Entry 8APC (electron microscopy, 3.50 A resolution); this record covers chains f and r of the 42 polymer chains in the assembly.

# Chain f
Protein: subunit-f
From: Trypanosoma brucei brucei
UniProtKB: Q57ZE2 (Q57ZE2_TRYB2); residues 1-145 here = UniProt positions 1-145
Amino-acid sequence (145 residues; each row starts with the number of its first residue):
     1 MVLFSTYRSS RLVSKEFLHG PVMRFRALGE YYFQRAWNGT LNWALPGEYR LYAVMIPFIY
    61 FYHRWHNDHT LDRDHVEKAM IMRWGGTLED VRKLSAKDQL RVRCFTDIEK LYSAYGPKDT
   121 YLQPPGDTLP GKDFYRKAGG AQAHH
Disordered / not traced: 1, 137-145
Ligand contacts:
  - 1,2-Distearoyl-sn-glycerophosphoethanolamine (3PE): Val2, Leu3, Phe4, Ser5, Ser10, Leu12
  - 1,2-diacyl-sn-glycero-3-phosphocholine (PC1), molecule 1: Ala44, Leu45, Pro46, Leu51, Tyr52, Met55, Ile56, Pro57, Tyr60, Phe61, Arg64
  - 1,2-diacyl-sn-glycero-3-phosphocholine (PC1), molecule 2: Trp65, Asp68, His69

# Chain r
Protein: ATPEG4
From: Trypanosoma brucei brucei
Amino-acid sequence (62 residues; row label = number of the first residue in the row):
     1 MLLGGFVPRR FSQFNRDPCW MFFIFSVGFW LGEYPAMMIK YNARDLVYDP HRYVWSHHDD
    61 HH
Ligand contacts:
  - 1,2-Distearoyl-sn-glycerophosphoethanolamine (3PE): Pro35, Met38, Ile39, Asn42, Ala43, Arg44, Leu46
  - 1,2-diacyl-sn-glycero-3-phosphocholine (PC1), molecule 1: Leu2, Phe23, Ser26, Trp30, Glu33, Tyr34, Met37
  - 1,2-diacyl-sn-glycero-3-phosphocholine (PC1), molecule 2: Pro18, Met21, Phe22, Phe25

# Interface between chain f and chain r
Residue-residue contacts (72; chain f residue first):
  Trp37(f) - Leu3(r)
  Trp37(f) - Gly4(r)
  Gly39(f) - Met1(r)
  Gly39(f) - Leu3(r)
  Leu45(f) - Met1(r)  hydrogen bond (backbone-backbone)
  Pro46(f) - Met1(r)  hydrogen bond (backbone-backbone)
  Pro46(f) - Leu2(r)
  Gly47(f) - Met1(r)
  Gly47(f) - Leu2(r)
  Gly47(f) - Leu3(r)  hydrogen bond (backbone-backbone)
  Gly47(f) - Gly4(r)  hydrogen bond (backbone-backbone)
  Glu48(f) - Gly4(r)
  Glu48(f) - Gly5(r)
  Tyr49(f) - Leu2(r)  hydrophobic
  Tyr49(f) - Leu3(r)
  Tyr49(f) - Gly4(r)
  Tyr49(f) - Gly5(r)
  Tyr49(f) - Val7(r)  hydrophobic
  Arg50(f) - Asp17(r)  salt bridge
  Arg50(f) - Cys19(r)
  Arg50(f) - Trp20(r)
  Tyr52(f) - Met1(r)  hydrogen bond (side chain-backbone)
  Tyr52(f) - Leu2(r)  hydrophobic
  Ala53(f) - Phe23(r)
  Val54(f) - Cys19(r)  hydrophobic
  Val54(f) - Phe22(r)
  Pro57(f) - Phe22(r)  hydrophobic
  Pro57(f) - Ser26(r)
  Phe61(f) - Ser26(r)
  Arg64(f) - Glu33(r)  salt bridge
  Lys78(f) - Trp55(r)
  Lys78(f) - Asp60(r)  salt bridge
  Ala79(f) - Trp55(r)  hydrophobic
  Met82(f) - Trp55(r)
  Arg83(f) - His51(r)  hydrogen bond (backbone-side chain)
  Arg83(f) - Arg52(r)
  Arg83(f) - Trp55(r)  hydrogen bond (side chain-backbone)
  Trp84(f) - Asp49(r)  hydrogen bond
  Trp84(f) - His51(r)
  Arg101(f) - Asp45(r)  hydrogen bond (side chain-backbone)
  Val102(f) - Asp49(r)
  Cys104(f) - Lys40(r)
  Cys104(f) - Tyr41(r)
  Phe105(f) - Tyr48(r)  hydrophobic
  Phe105(f) - Asp49(r)
  Phe105(f) - Arg52(r)
  Asp107(f) - Tyr41(r)  hydrogen bond
  Ile108(f) - Tyr41(r)
  Leu111(f) - Tyr41(r)  hydrophobic
  Tyr112(f) - Tyr48(r)
  Asp119(f) - Arg52(r)
  Asp119(f) - Tyr53(r)  hydrogen bond (backbone-side chain)
  Thr120(f) - Arg52(r)
  Tyr121(f) - Tyr53(r)
  Tyr121(f) - Ser56(r)
  Tyr121(f) - His58(r)
  Leu122(f) - Tyr53(r)
  Gln123(f) - Tyr53(r)
  Pro124(f) - Tyr53(r)
  Asp127(f) - Tyr53(r)
  Leu129(f) - Pro50(r)
  Leu129(f) - Arg52(r)
  Leu129(f) - Tyr53(r)  hydrophobic
  Pro130(f) - Pro50(r)
  Pro130(f) - His51(r)
  Pro130(f) - Tyr53(r)
  Gly131(f) - Tyr53(r)
  Gly131(f) - Val54(r)
  Lys132(f) - Tyr53(r)
  Lys132(f) - Val54(r)
  Lys132(f) - Asp59(r)  salt bridge
  Tyr135(f) - His51(r)  hydrogen bond
Interface residues without a listed pair, chain f (44 interface residues in all): Tyr32, Leu41, Phe58, Tyr60, Phe134
Interface residues without a listed pair, chain r (33 interface residues in all): Phe6, Phe29, Met37, Leu46, Val47

# In short
44 residues of chain f and 33 residues of chain r are in contact; the contacts include 12 hydrogen bonds and 4
salt bridges. Among the polar pairs are Arg50(f)-Asp17(r), Arg64(f)-Glu33(r) and Lys78(f)-Asp60(r).
1,2-diacyl-sn-glycero-3-phosphocholine is bound between chain f and chain r.
Chain f is subunit-f and chain r is ATPEG4, both from Trypanosoma brucei brucei; the structure, rotational
state 1c of the Trypanosoma brucei mitochondrial ATP synthase dimer, was determined by electron microscopy,
deposited together with 8AP6, 8AP7, 8AP8, 8AP9, 8APA, 8APB and 7 further entries.
